Entry 7SN8 (electron microscopy, 2.74 A resolution); this record covers chains K and I of the 3 polymer chains in the assembly.

Chain K:
Name: Integrator complex subunit 11
Source organism: Drosophila melanogaster
Notes: EC 3.1.27.-
UniProt: Q9VAH9 (INT11_DROME); residue numbers follow UniProt; this construct covers 1-597
Sequence (597 residues; each row starts with the number of its first residue):
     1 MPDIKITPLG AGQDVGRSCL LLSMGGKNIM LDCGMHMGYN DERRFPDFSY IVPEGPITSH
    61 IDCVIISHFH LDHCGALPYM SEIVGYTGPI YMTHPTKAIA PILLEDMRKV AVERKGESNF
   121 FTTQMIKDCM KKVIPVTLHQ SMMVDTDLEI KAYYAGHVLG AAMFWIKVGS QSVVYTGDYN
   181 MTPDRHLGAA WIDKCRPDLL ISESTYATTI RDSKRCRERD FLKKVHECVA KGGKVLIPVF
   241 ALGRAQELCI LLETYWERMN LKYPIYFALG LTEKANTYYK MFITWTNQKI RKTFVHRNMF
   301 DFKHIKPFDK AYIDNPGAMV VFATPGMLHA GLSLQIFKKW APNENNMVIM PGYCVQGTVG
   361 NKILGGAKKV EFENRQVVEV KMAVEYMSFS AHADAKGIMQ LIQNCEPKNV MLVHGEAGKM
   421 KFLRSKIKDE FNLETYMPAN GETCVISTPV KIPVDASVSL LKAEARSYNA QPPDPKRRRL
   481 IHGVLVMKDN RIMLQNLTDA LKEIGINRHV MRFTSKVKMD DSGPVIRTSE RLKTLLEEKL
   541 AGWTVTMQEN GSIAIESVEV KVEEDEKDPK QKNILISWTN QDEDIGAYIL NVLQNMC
Not modelled in the structure: 1, 115-119, 270-272
Swiss-Prot annotation at these positions:
  - motif: His68 to His73 (HXHXDH motif)
  - active site: Glu203
  - binding site (Zn(2+)): His68, His70, Asp72, His73, His157, Asp178, His414
  - binding site (1D-myo-inositol hexakisphosphate): Lys462
  - mutagenesis: Arg17 (R17L: Unable to rescue lethality in Ints11 knocked-out larvae), Gly55 (G55S: Rescues lethality in Ints11 knocked-out larvae. Mutant adult flies have a shortened lifespan and locomotor defects), Leu138 (L138F: Rescues lethality in Ints11 knocked-out larvae. Mutant adult flies have a shortened lifespan and locomotor defects), Glu203 (E203Q: Abolished RNA endonuclease activity), Lys396 (K396E: Rescues lethality in Ints11 knocked-out larvae. Mutant adult flies have a shortened lifespan and locomotor defects), His414 (H414Y: Unable to rescue lethality in Ints11-knocked-out flies), Lys462 (K462E: Abolished interaction with Inositol hexakisphosphate leading to impaired integrator complex function), Val517 (V517M: Rescues lethality in Ints11 knocked-out larvae. Mutant adult flies have a shortened lifespan and locomotor defects), Ile553 (I553E: Rescues lethality in Ints11 knocked-out larvae. Mutant adult flies have a shortened lifespan and locomotor defects)
Metal / ion sites: Zn2+ site 1: His68, His70, His157; Zn2+ site 2: His73, Asp178, His414
What the authors report for this chain:
  - binding site for inositol hexakisphosphate: Lys462
  - mutagenesis - K462E: decreased binding to IntS1, IntS4, and IntS8
  - mutagenesis - K462E: unchanged binding to Integrator complex subunit 9 (chain I)
  - conformationally variable residues (loop rearrangement): Phe300 to Gly317
  - mutagenesis - K462E: decreased binding to Integrator subunits

Chain I:
Name: Integrator complex subunit 9
Source organism: Drosophila melanogaster
UniProt: Q95TS5 (INT9_DROME); numbering as in UniProt (aligned over 1-654)
Sequence (654 residues; numbered 1 to 654; the number before each row is that of its first residue):
     1 MRLYCLSGDL AKPCYIITFK GLRIMLDCGL TEQTVLNFLP LPFVQSLKWS NLPNFVPSRD
    61 HDPQMDGELK DCCGRVFVDS TPEFNLPMDK MLDFSEVDVI LISNYLNMLA LPYITENTGF
   121 KGKVYATEPT LQIGRFFLEE LVDYIEVSPK ACTARLWKEK LHLLPSPLSE AFRAKKWRTI
   181 FSLKDVQGSL SKVTIMGYDE KLDILGAFIA TPVSSGYCLG SSNWVLSTAH EKICYVSGSS
   241 TLTTHPRPIN QSALKHADVL IMTGLTQAPT VNPDTKLGEL CMNVALTIRN NGSALIPCYP
   301 SGVVYDLFEC LTQNLENAGL NNVPMFFISP VADSSLAYSN ILAEWLSSAK QNKVYLPDDP
   361 FPHAFYLRNN KLKHYNHVFS EGFSKDFRQP CVVFCGHPSL RFGDAVHFIE MWGNNPNNSI
   421 IFTEPDFPYL QVLAPFQPLA MKAFYCPIDT SLNYQQANKL IKELKPNVLV IPEAYTKPHP
   481 SAPNLFIEQP DKKIITFKCG EIIRLPLKRK LDRIYITSEL AQKISPKEVA AGVTFSTLTG
   541 VLQVKDKVHC IQPCADSVKD ETISSNSAPT KEDVLKNVKY EYGSIDVDAV MKKLAQDGFS
   601 NIKLDRTGGA LTLNLVNEDT VIKFEDNETH IICGGKPTTR LKLRDTIMKC LQSF
Not modelled in the structure: 479-482, 555-570
Swiss-Prot annotation at these positions:
  - binding site (1D-myo-inositol hexakisphosphate): Met1, Arg2, Thr18, Phe19, Arg504, Lys508, Arg509
  - mutagenesis: Arg504 to Arg509 (Abolished interaction with Inositol hexakisphosphate leading to impaired integrator complex function)
Small-molecule neighbours: inositol hexakisphosphate (IHP): Met1, Arg2, Thr18, Phe19, Lys20, Gly21, Arg504, Lys508, Arg509
What the authors report for this chain:
  - binding site for inositol hexakisphosphate: Arg2, Arg504, Lys508, Arg509
  - mutagenesis - R2E: decreased binding to IntS1, IntS8, and IntS11
  - mutagenesis - R2E: decreased binding to Integrator subunits

Chain K / chain I interface:
Pairs across the interface (130):
  His94(K) with Glu344(I), salt bridge; Gln351(I), hydrogen bond; Tyr355(I), hydrogen bond
  Lys97(K) with Tyr355(I)
  His139(K) with Asp199(I); Glu200(I), salt bridge
  Gln140(K) with Tyr198(I); Asp199(I)
  Ser141(K) with Asp199(I), hydrogen bond (backbone-backbone); Lys201(I)
  Glu149(K) with Lys201(I), salt bridge
  Lys274(K) with Pro357(I)
  Thr277(K) with Pro357(I)
  Tyr278(K) with Val354(I); Tyr355(I), hydrogen bond (side chain-backbone); Pro357(I)
  Lys280(K) with Ile341(I)
  Met281(K) with Ile341(I); Asp358(I); Asp359(I)
  Ile283(K) with Ile341(I), hydrophobic
  Thr284(K) with Glu128(I); Ile341(I); Glu344(I)
  Trp285(K) with Glu344(I), hydrogen bond
  Phe294(K) with Ala337(I); Ile341(I), hydrophobic
  His296(K) with Asp333(I)
  Val450(K) with Ser518(I)
  Lys451(K) with Tyr515(I); Ile516(I)
  Ile452(K) with Tyr515(I); Ile516(I), hydrogen bond (backbone-backbone)
  Pro453(K) with Arg513(I); Ile514(I); Tyr515(I), hydrophobic
  Val454(K) with Asp512(I); Arg513(I); Ile514(I), hydrogen bond (backbone-backbone); Ile516(I), hydrophobic
  Asp455(K) with His230(I), salt bridge; Leu511(I); Asp512(I); Arg513(I), salt bridge
  Ala456(K) with Leu511(I); Asp512(I), hydrogen bond (backbone-backbone); Ile514(I), hydrophobic
  Ser457(K) with Lys510(I)
  Val458(K) with Arg509(I); Lys510(I); Leu511(I)
  Leu461(K) with Asp512(I)
  Glu464(K) with Leu542(I)
  Arg478(K) with Val541(I)
  Arg479(K) with Gly540(I); Val541(I); Leu542(I); Val544(I)
  Leu480(K) with Gly540(I); Glu572(I)
  Ile481(K) with Thr539(I); Gly540(I), hydrogen bond (backbone-backbone); Ile551(I), hydrophobic
  His482(K) with Thr537(I); Leu538(I), hydrogen bond (side chain-backbone); Thr539(I), hydrogen bond; Val578(I); Tyr580(I), hydrogen bond
  Gly483(K) with Thr537(I); Leu538(I), hydrogen bond (backbone-backbone)
  Val484(K) with Ser536(I)
  Leu485(K) with Ile524(I), hydrophobic; Phe535(I); Ser536(I), hydrogen bond (backbone-backbone); Leu538(I), hydrophobic
  Val486(K) with Val533(I), hydrophobic; Thr534(I); Phe535(I), hydrophobic
  Met487(K) with Val533(I); Thr534(I), hydrogen bond
  Lys488(K) with Gly532(I); Val533(I)
  Arg491(K) with His230(I); Leu511(I)
  Leu497(K) with Tyr580(I), hydrophobic; Phe654(I), hydrophobic
  Ala500(K) with Phe535(I)
  Leu501(K) with Phe535(I), hydrophobic
  Ile504(K) with Val529(I), hydrophobic; Ala530(I), hydrophobic; Val533(I), hydrophobic; Phe535(I), hydrophobic
  Ile506(K) with Val529(I), hydrophobic; Tyr582(I), hydrophobic
  Asn507(K) with Tyr582(I); Asn627(I), hydrogen bond
  Arg508(K) with Glu581(I)
  His509(K) with Glu581(I), hydrogen bond (backbone-backbone); Ser584(I); Asn627(I), hydrogen bond (side chain-backbone); Glu628(I); Thr629(I), hydrogen bond; Leu651(I)
  Val510(K) with Glu628(I); Thr629(I), hydrogen bond (backbone-backbone)
  Met511(K) with Thr629(I); Ile647(I), hydrophobic; Met648(I), hydrophobic
  Arg512(K) with Glu628(I); Thr629(I), hydrogen bond (backbone-backbone); His630(I); Ile631(I), hydrogen bond (backbone-backbone)
  Phe513(K) with Ile631(I), hydrophobic; Arg640(I); Arg644(I)
  Thr514(K) with Ile631(I); Ile632(I)
  Ser515(K) with Ile632(I)
  Lys516(K) with Cys633(I), hydrogen bond
  Trp543(K) with Lys571(I); Val574(I), hydrophobic
  Trp578(K) with Arg640(I)
  Asn580(K) with Arg644(I), hydrogen bond; Met648(I)
  Gln581(K) with Val578(I); Lys579(I), hydrogen bond (side chain-backbone); Tyr580(I)
  Glu583(K) with Arg640(I), salt bridge; Arg644(I), salt bridge
  Asp584(K) with Val574(I)
Interface residues without a listed pair, chain K (70 interface residues in all): Ala98, Pro135, Thr137, Lys151, Phe282, Val295, Met493, Leu494, Asp582, Gln594
Interface residues without a listed pair, chain I (79 interface residues in all): Ser334, Tyr338, Asn340, Leu356, Pro360, Ala521, His549, Cys550, Cys554, Asp573, Leu575, Gly583, Ile585, Glu625, Gly634, Gly635

In short:
70 residues of chain K face 79 of chain I across their interface; the contacts include 25 hydrogen bonds and 7
salt bridges. Among the polar pairs are His94(K)-Glu344(I), His139(K)-Glu200(I) and Glu149(K)-Lys201(I). From
the paper: a binding site for inositol hexakisphosphate at Lys462(K) and Arg2(I) among others; K462E of chain
K reduces binding to IntS1, IntS4, and IntS8.
Chain K is Integrator complex subunit 11 and chain I is Integrator complex subunit 9, both from Drosophila
melanogaster; the structure, Cryo-EM structure of Drosophila Integrator cleavage module (IntS4-IntS9-IntS11)
in complex with IP6, was determined by electron microscopy.
